8U6Y - chains D and E of the 34 polymer chains in the assembly; structure by electron microscopy, 2.80 A resolution.

== Chain D ==
Molecule: Proteasome subunit alpha type-4
Organism: Saccharomyces cerevisiae S288C
Notes: EC 3.4.25.1
UniProtKB: P40303 (PSA4_YEAST); numbering as in UniProt (aligned over 1-254)
Sequence (254 residues; numbered 1 to 254; the number before each row is that of its first residue):
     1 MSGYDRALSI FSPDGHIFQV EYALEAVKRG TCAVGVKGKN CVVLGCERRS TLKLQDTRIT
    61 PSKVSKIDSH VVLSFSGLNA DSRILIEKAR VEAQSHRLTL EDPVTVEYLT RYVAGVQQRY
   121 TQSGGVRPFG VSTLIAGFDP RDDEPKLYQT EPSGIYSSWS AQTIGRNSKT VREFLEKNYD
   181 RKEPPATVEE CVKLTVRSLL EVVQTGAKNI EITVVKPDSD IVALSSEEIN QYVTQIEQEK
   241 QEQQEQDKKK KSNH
Disordered / not traced: 1-3, 47-51, 60-61, 203-209, 238-254
Curated features (UniProtKB/Swiss-Prot):
  - modified residue: T60 (Phosphothreonine)

== Chain E ==
Molecule: Proteasome subunit alpha type-5
Organism: Saccharomyces cerevisiae S288C
Notes: EC 3.4.25.1
UniProtKB: P32379 (PSA5_YEAST); numbering as in UniProt (aligned over 1-260)
Sequence (260 residues; row label = number of the first residue in the row):
     1 MFLTRSEYDR GVSTFSPEGR LFQVEYSLEA IKLGSTAIGI ATKEGVVLGV EKRATSPLLE
    61 SDSIEKIVEI DRHIGCAMSG LTADARSMIE HARTAAVTHN LYYDEDINVE SLTQSVCDLA
   121 LRFGEGASGE ERLMSRPFGV ALLIAGHDAD DGYQLFHAEP SGTFYRYNAK AIGSGSEGAQ
   181 AELLNEWHSS LTLKEAELLV LKILKQVMEE KLDENNAQLS CITKQDGFKI YDNEKTAELI
   241 KELKEKEAAE SPEEADVEMS
Disordered / not traced: 127-131, 248-260

== Chain D / chain E interface ==
Contacting residue pairs (46):
  Y4(D) - D9(E)  hydrogen bond
  Y4(D) - R10(E)  hydrogen bond
  S9(D) - Q23(E)
  S9(D) - S135(E)
  S9(D) - R136(E)
  I10(D) - R10(E)
  F11(D) - Q23(E)  hydrogen bond (backbone-side chain)
  F11(D) - Y26(E)  hydrophobic
  F11(D) - S27(E)
  F11(D) - R136(E)
  F11(D) - P137(E)
  S12(D) - Y26(E)
  P13(D) - Y26(E)
  P13(D) - E29(E)
  D14(D) - L33(E)
  G15(D) - Y26(E)
  G15(D) - A30(E)
  G15(D) - L33(E)
  I17(D) - L81(E)  hydrophobic
  I17(D) - R136(E)
  K37(D) - E60(E)  salt bridge
  Q118(D) - A83(E)  hydrogen bond (side chain-backbone)
  Q118(D) - R86(E)  hydrogen bond
  Q118(D) - S87(E)  hydrogen bond
  Q122(D) - S135(E)  hydrogen bond (backbone-side chain)
  S123(D) - S135(E)
  S153(D) - A83(E)
  G154(D) - R86(E)  hydrogen bond (backbone-side chain)
  Y156(D) - R86(E)
  S157(D) - L59(E)
  S158(D) - L59(E)
  S158(D) - E60(E)  hydrogen bond (backbone-backbone)
  S158(D) - S63(E)
  W159(D) - S56(E)
  W159(D) - L58(E)
  W159(D) - L59(E)
  W159(D) - E60(E)
  S160(D) - L58(E)  hydrogen bond (backbone-backbone)
  S160(D) - E60(E)  hydrogen bond
  A161(D) - L58(E)
  R172(D) - S56(E)
  L175(D) - L58(E)  hydrophobic
  E176(D) - S56(E)  hydrogen bond
  Y179(D) - L58(E)  hydrophobic
  R181(D) - P57(E)  hydrogen bond (side chain-backbone)
  R181(D) - L59(E)
Other interface residues (no listed pair), chain D (30 interface residues in all): L8, H16, G124, Y148
Other interface residues (no listed pair), chain E (24 interface residues in all): T55, D84, G139

== Summary ==
30 residues of chain D face 24 of chain E across their interface; the contacts include 13 hydrogen bonds and 1
salt bridge. Polar contacts include K37(D)-E60(E), Y4(D)-D9(E) and Y4(D)-R10(E).
Here chain D is Proteasome subunit alpha type-4 and chain E is Proteasome subunit alpha type-5, both from
Saccharomyces cerevisiae S288C. Entry 8U6Y (Preholo-Proteasome from Beta 3 D205 deletion) was determined by
electron microscopy, deposited together with 8U7U.
